Entry 4FEM (X-ray diffraction, 2.50 A resolution); this record covers chain A.

Chain A:
Molecule: Outer membrane protein SusE
From: Bacteroides thetaiotaomicron
UniProtKB: G8JZT0 (G8JZT0_BACTN); numbering as in UniProt (aligned over 35-387)
Sequence (358 residues; row label = number of the first residue in the row):
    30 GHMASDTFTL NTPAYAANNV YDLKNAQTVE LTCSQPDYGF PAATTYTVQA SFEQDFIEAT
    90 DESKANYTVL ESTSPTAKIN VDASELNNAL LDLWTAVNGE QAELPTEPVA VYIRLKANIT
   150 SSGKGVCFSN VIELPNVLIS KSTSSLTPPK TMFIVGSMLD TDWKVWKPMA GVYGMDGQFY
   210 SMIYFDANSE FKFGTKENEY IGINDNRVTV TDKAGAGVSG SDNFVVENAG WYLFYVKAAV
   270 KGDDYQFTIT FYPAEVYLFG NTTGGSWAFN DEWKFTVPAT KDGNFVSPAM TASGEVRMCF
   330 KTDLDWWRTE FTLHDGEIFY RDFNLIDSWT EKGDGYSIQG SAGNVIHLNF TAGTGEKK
Not modelled in the structure: 30-173
Sequence notes: expression tag (30-34)
Swiss-Prot annotation at these positions:
  - binding site (D-glucose): R326, W335, R350 to I355
  - mutagenesis: W192 (W192A: Impaired binding to starch; when associated with A-221; A-229 and A-252. Abolished binding to starch; when associated with A-221; A-229; A-252; A-326; A-336 and A-350), K221 (K221A: Impaired binding to starch; when associated with A-192; A-229 and A-252. Abolished binding to starch; when associated with A-192; A-229; A-252; A-326; A-336 and A-350), Y229 (Y229A: Impaired binding to starch; when associated with A-192; A-221 and A-252. Abolished binding to starch; when associated with A-192; A-221; A-252; A-326; A-336 and A-350), N252 (N252A: Impaired binding to starch; when associated with A-192; A-221 and A-229. Abolished binding to starch; when associated with A-192; A-221; A-229; A-326; A-336 and A-350), R326 (R326A: Impaired binding to starch; when associated with A-336 and A-350. Abolished binding to starch; when associated with A-192; A-221; A-229; A-252; A-336 and A-350), W336 (W336A: Impaired binding to starch; when associated with A-326 and A-350. Abolished binding to starch; when associated with A-192; A-221; A-229; A-252; A-326; and A-350), R350 (R350A: Impaired binding to starch; when associated with A-326 and A-336. Abolished binding to starch; when associated with A-192; A-221; A-229; A-252; A-326 and A-336)
From the paper describing this entry:
  - binding site for alpha-D-glucopyranose: W192, K221, Y229, N252, W296, W336, N353 to S357

Summary:
Curated annotation (UniProt) lists 8 D-glucose-binding residues and 7 mutagenesis sites. The paper reports a
binding site for alpha-D-glucopyranose at W192, K221 and Y229 among others.
Chain A is Outer membrane protein SusE (Bacteroides thetaiotaomicron); the structure, Structure of SusE with
alpha-cyclodextrin, was determined by X-ray diffraction together with 4FCH and 4FE9 from the same study.
